Entry 5EPI (X-ray diffraction, 4.10 A resolution (low resolution: residue-level contacts below are approximate; hydrogen-bond / salt-bridge calls are withheld)); this record covers chains A and C of the 4 polymer chains in the assembly.

Chain A:
Molecule: Polymerase acidic protein
From: Influenza B virus (B/Memphis/13/2003)
Reference sequence: Q5V8Z9 (Q5V8Z9_9INFB); residues 1-726 here = UniProt positions 1-726
Chain sequence (751 residues; numbered -13 to 737; the number before each row is that of its first residue; numbers below 1 keep their minus sign (Gly-13 is residue -13)):
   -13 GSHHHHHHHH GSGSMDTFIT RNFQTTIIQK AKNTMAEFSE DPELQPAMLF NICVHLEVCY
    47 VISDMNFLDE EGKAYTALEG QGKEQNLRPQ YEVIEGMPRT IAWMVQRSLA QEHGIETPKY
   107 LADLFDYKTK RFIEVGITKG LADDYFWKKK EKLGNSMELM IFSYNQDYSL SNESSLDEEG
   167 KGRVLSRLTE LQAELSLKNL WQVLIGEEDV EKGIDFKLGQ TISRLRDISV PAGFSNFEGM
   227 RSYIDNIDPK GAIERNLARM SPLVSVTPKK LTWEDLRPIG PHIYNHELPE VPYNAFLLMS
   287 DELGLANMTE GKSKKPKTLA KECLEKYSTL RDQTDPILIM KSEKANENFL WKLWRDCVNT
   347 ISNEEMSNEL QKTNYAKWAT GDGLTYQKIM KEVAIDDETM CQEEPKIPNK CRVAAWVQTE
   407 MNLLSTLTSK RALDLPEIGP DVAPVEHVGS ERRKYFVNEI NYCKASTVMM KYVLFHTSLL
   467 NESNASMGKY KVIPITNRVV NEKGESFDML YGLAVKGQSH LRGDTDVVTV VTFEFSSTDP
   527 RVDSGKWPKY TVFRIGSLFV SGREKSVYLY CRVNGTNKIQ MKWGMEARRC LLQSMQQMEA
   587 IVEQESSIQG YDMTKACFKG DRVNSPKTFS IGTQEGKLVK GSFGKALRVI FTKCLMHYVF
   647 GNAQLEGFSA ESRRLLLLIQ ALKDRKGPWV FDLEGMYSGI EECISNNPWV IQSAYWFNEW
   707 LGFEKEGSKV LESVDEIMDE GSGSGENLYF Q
Disordered / not traced: -13 to -1, 64-73, 196-199, 717-737
Differences from the reference sequence: expression tag (-13 to 0, 727-737)

Chain C:
Molecule: Polymerase basic protein 2
From: Influenza B virus (B/Memphis/13/2003)
Reference sequence: Q5V8X3 (Q5V8X3_9INFB); residue numbers follow UniProt; this construct covers 1-770
Chain sequence (798 residues; numbered -8 to 789; the number before each row is that of its first residue; numbers below 1 keep their minus sign (Gly-8 is residue -8)):
    -8 GSGSGSGSAM TLAKIELLKQ LLRDNEAKTV LKQTTVDQYN IIRKFNTSRI EKNPSLRMKW
    52 AMCSNFPLAL TKGDMANRIP LEYKGIQLKT NAEDIGTKGQ MCSIAAVTWW NTYGPIGDTE
   112 GFERVYESFF LRKMRLDNAT WGRITFGPVE RVRKRVLLNP LTKEMPPDEA SNVIMEILFP
   172 KEAGIPREST WIHRELIKEK REKLKGTMIT PIVLAYMLER ELVARRRFLP VAGATSAEFI
   232 EMLHCLQGEN WRQIYHPGGN KLTESRSQSM IVACRKIIRR SIVASNPLEL AVEIANKTVI
   292 DTEPLKSCLA AIDGGDVACD IIRAALGLKI RQRQRFGRLE LKRISGRGFK NDEEILIGNG
   352 TIQKIGIWDG EEEFHVRCGE CRGILKKSKM KLEKLLINSA KKEDMRDLII LCMVFSQDTR
   412 MFQGVRGEIN FLNRAGQLLS PMYQLQRYFL NRSNDLFDQW GYEESPKASE LHGINESMNA
   472 SDYTLKGVVV TRNVIDDFSS TETEKVSITK NLSLIKRTGE VIMGANDVSE LESQAQLMIT
   532 YDTPKMWEMG TTKELVQNTY QWVLKNLVTL KAQFLLGKED MFQWDAFEAF ESIIPQKMAG
   592 QYSGFARAVL KQMRDQEVMK TDQFIKLLPF CFSPPKLRSN GEPYQFLKLV LKGGGENFIE
   652 VRKGSPLFSY NPQTEVLTIC GRMMSLKGKI EDEERNRSMG NAVLAGFLVS GKYDPDLGDF
   712 KTIEELEKLK PGEKANILLY QGKPVKVVKR KRYSALSNDI SQGIKRQRMT VESMGWALSG
   772 WSHPQFEKGS GSENLYFQ
Disordered / not traced: -8 to -1, 680-692, 743-744, 776-789
Differences from the reference sequence: expression tag (-8 to 0, 771-789)

How chain A and chain C interact:
Residue-residue contacts (81; chain A residue first):
  Gln10(A) - Ser748(C)
  Gln10(A) - Ile751(C)
  Thr12(A) - Arg759(C)
  Lys16(A) - Gln758(C)
  Glu43(A) - Ile751(C)
  Tyr46(A) - Gly754(C)
  Tyr46(A) - Ile755(C)
  Tyr46(A) - Gln758(C)
  Asp50(A) - Asp750(C)
  Asp50(A) - Ile751(C)
  Asp50(A) - Gly754(C)
  Asp50(A) - Arg757(C)
  Phe53(A) - Arg757(C)
  Glu78(A) - Thr761(C)
  Val79(A) - Gln758(C)
  Ile80(A) - Gln758(C)
  Glu81(A) - Gln758(C)
  Gly82(A) - Gln758(C)
  Met83(A) - Gln758(C)
  Met83(A) - Val762(C)
  Ile87(A) - Met765(C)
  Met90(A) - Met765(C)
  Val91(A) - Met765(C)
  Asn151(A) - Pro177(C)
  Asn151(A) - Lys703(C)
  Asn151(A) - Lys734(C)
  Gln152(A) - Val700(C)
  Gln152(A) - Gly702(C)
  Gln152(A) - Lys703(C)
  Gln152(A) - Val736(C)
  Asp153(A) - Lys703(C)
  Tyr154(A) - Ser701(C)
  Glu164(A) - Ser701(C)
  Glu164(A) - Lys725(C)
  Glu165(A) - Arg741(C)
  Glu165(A) - Lys742(C)
  Lys167(A) - Val700(C)
  Lys167(A) - Ser701(C)
  Gly168(A) - Val700(C)
  Leu171(A) - Val700(C)
  Leu171(A) - Ser701(C)
  Ser172(A) - Phe698(C)
  Ser172(A) - Leu699(C)
  Ser172(A) - Val700(C)
  Thr175(A) - Lys734(C)
  Gln178(A) - Lys734(C)
  Ala429(A) - Trp132(C)
  Pro430(A) - Trp132(C)
  Pro430(A) - Gly133(C)
  Pro430(A) - Gln244(C)
  Val431(A) - Cys236(C)
  Val431(A) - Gln244(C)
  Arg438(A) - Phe137(C)
  Leu466(A) - Lys50(C)
  Leu466(A) - Trp51(C)
  Asn467(A) - Cys54(C)
  Ser469(A) - Trp51(C)
  Asn470(A) - Trp51(C)
  Asn470(A) - Ser55(C)
  Leu507(A) - Trp51(C)
  Asp510(A) - Leu47(C)
  Asp510(A) - Arg48(C)
  Lys564(A) - Leu47(C)
  Lys564(A) - Arg48(C)
  Lys564(A) - Trp51(C)
  Ile565(A) - Leu47(C)
  Lys568(A) - Ser46(C)
  Lys568(A) - Leu47(C)
  Lys568(A) - Lys50(C)
  Glu572(A) - Lys50(C)
  Glu589(A) - Asn241(C)
  Glu589(A) - Trp242(C)
  Gln590(A) - Asn241(C)
  Ser592(A) - Phe137(C)
  Ser593(A) - Gly138(C)
  Ser593(A) - Pro139(C)
  Ser593(A) - Asn241(C)
  Gly596(A) - Phe137(C)
  Tyr597(A) - Phe137(C)
  Asp598(A) - Phe137(C)
  Lys672(A) - Ser460(C)
Interface residues without a listed pair, chain A (64 interface residues in all): Ile13, Val47, Met51, Pro75, Ser94, Leu127, Tyr150, Arg169, Glu176, Val428, Val434, Ala471, Arg508, Met571
Interface residues without a listed pair, chain C (50 interface residues in all): Asn44, Ala52, Ile135, Gly175, Ile176, Val739, Ser745, Leu747, Ser752, Leu769

Overview:
Chain A and chain C form an interface of 64 and 50 residues respectively.
Here chain A is Polymerase acidic protein and chain C is Polymerase basic protein 2, both from Influenza B
virus (B/Memphis/13/2003). Entry 5EPI (Crystal structure of influenza B polymerase with bound 5' crna exhibits
A novel domain arrangement) was determined by X-ray diffraction, deposited together with 5FML and 5FMZ.
